Entry 8HWZ (electron microscopy, 3.56 A resolution); this record covers chains H and J of the 12 polymer chains in the assembly.

== Chain H (and J) ==
Molecule: Starvation-inducible DNA-binding protein or fine tangled pili major subunit
Organism: Mycolicibacterium smegmatis MC2 155
Notes: chain J of this document is another copy of the same molecule, construct and numbering; everything in this record applies to it too
Reference sequence: A0QXB7 (A0QXB7_MYCS2); numbering as in UniProt (aligned over 16-161)
Amino-acid sequence (146 residues; each row starts with the number of its first residue):
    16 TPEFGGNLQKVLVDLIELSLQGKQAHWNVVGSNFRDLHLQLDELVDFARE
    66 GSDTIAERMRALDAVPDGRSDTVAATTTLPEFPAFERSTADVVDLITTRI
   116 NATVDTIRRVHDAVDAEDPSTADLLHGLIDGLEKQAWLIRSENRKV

== Interface between chain H and chain J ==
Residue-residue contacts (20; chain H residue first):
  V45(H) - S156(J)
  V45(H) - R159(J)
  V45(H) - V161(J)
  G46(H) - S156(J)  hydrogen bond (backbone-backbone)
  G46(H) - E157(J)
  S47(H) - E157(J)
  N48(H) - N48(J)
  N48(H) - E157(J)  hydrogen bond (backbone-side chain)
  F49(H) - W152(J)  hydrophobic
  F49(H) - L153(J)  hydrophobic
  F49(H) - S156(J)
  F49(H) - E157(J)
  R50(H) - D51(J)  salt bridge
  R50(H) - L54(J)
  R50(H) - L153(J)
  D51(H) - D51(J)  hydrogen bond (backbone-side chain)
  H53(H) - W152(J)
  E101(H) - R159(J)  salt bridge
  E101(H) - V161(J)
  S103(H) - V161(J)
Also at the interface, not in a pair above, chain H (12 interface residues in all): W42, R102
Also at the interface, not in a pair above, chain J (10 interface residues in all): Q55

== In short ==
12 residues of chain H face 10 of chain J across their interface; the contacts include 3 hydrogen bonds and 2
salt bridges. Polar contacts include R50(H)-D51(J), E101(H)-R159(J) and N48(H)-E157(J).
Chain H and chain J are both Starvation-inducible DNA-binding protein or fine tangled pili major subunit
(Mycolicibacterium smegmatis MC2 155); the structure, Cryo-EM structure of delta N15 MsDps2 of Mycobacterium
smegmatis, was determined by electron microscopy together with 8HX0 and 8HX1 from the same study.
